Entry 2ZO3 (X-ray diffraction, 1.70 A resolution); this record covers chains L and H of the 3 polymer chains in the assembly.

# Chain L
Protein: Thrombin light chain
Source organism: Homo sapiens
Notes: EC 3.4.21.5
UniProtKB: P00734 (THRB_HUMAN); residues 1-14 here correspond to UniProt positions 336-349 (UniProt number = residue number + 335)
Sequence (36 residues; row label = number of the first residue in the row; a row labelled like 14A-14N holds insertion residues (14A, then the next letters in order)):
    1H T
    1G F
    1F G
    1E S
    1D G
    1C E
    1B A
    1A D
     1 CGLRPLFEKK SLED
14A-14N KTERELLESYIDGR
Not modelled in the structure: 1H, 1G, 1F, 1E, 1D, 1C, 14L-14N
UniProt features mapped onto this chain:
  - site: Arg14N (Cleavage)

# Chain H
Protein: Thrombin heavy chain
Source organism: Homo sapiens
Notes: EC 3.4.21.5
UniProtKB: P00734 (THRB_HUMAN); the construct lacks a stretch of the UniProt sequence and is renumbered around it, so the offset changes along the chain: 16-36 = UniProt 364-384; 37-60 = UniProt 386-409; 61-77 = UniProt 419-435; 78-97 = UniProt 437-456; 7 more segments
Sequence (259 residues; each row starts with the number of its first residue; note: 1 number in that range is skipped by the numbering (no residue carries it; nothing is unmodelled there); a row labelled like 60A-60I holds insertion residues (60A, then the next letters in order)):
    16 IVEGSDAEIG MSPWQVMLFR K
   36A S
    37 PQELLCGASL ISDRWVLTAA HCLL
60A-60I YPPWDKNFT
    61 ENDLLVRIGK HSRTRYE
   77A R
    78 NIEKISMLEK IYIHPRYNWR
   97A E
    98 NLDRDIALMK LKKPVAFSDY IHPVCLPDRE TA
129A-129C ASL
   130 LQAGYKGRVT GWGNLKETWT
149A-149E ANVGK
   150 GQPSVLQVVN LPIVERPVCK DSTRIRITDN MFCAG
  184A Y
   185 KP
186A-186D DEGK
   187 RGDACEGDSG GPFVMKSP
204A-204B FN
   205 NRWYQMGIVS WGE
   219 GCD
  221A R
   222 DGKYGFYTHV FRLKKWIQKV IDQFGE
Not modelled in the structure: 147-149, 149A-149E, 247
UniProt features mapped onto this chain:
  - region: Ala183 to Val200 (High affinity receptor-binding region which is also known as the TP508 peptide)
  - active site (Charge relay system): His57, Asp102, Ser195
  - glycosylation: Asn60G (N-linked (GlcNAc...) (complex) asparagine)
Disulfides: Cys42-Cys58, Cys168-Cys182, Cys191-Cys220
Small-molecule neighbours: 33U (beta-phenyl-D-phenylalanyl-N-(4-carbamimidoylbenzyl)-L-prolinamide): His57, Tyr60A, Trp60D, Glu97A, Asn98, Leu99, Ile174, Asp189, Ala190, Cys191, Glu192, Ser195, Val213, Ser214, Trp215, Gly216, Glu217, Gly219, Cys220, Gly226

# How chain L and chain H interact
Disulfides between the chains: Cys1(L)-Cys122(H)
Pairs across the interface (59; chain L residue first):
  Cys1(L) - Pro120(H)
  Cys1(L) - Val121(H)
  Cys1(L) - Cys122(H)  disulfide
  Cys1(L) - Arg206(H)  hydrogen bond (backbone-side chain)
  Asp1A(L) - His119(H)  salt bridge
  Asp1A(L) - Arg206(H)
  Ala1B(L) - Arg206(H)  hydrogen bond (backbone-side chain)
  Gly2(L) - Trp29(H)
  Gly2(L) - Pro120(H)  hydrogen bond (backbone-backbone)
  Gly2(L) - Cys122(H)
  Gly2(L) - Arg206(H)
  Gly2(L) - Trp207(H)  hydrogen bond (backbone-backbone)
  Leu3(L) - His119(H)  hydrogen bond (backbone-side chain)
  Leu3(L) - Asn205(H)
  Leu3(L) - Arg206(H)
  Arg4(L) - Gly25(H)
  Arg4(L) - Met26(H)  hydrogen bond (side chain-backbone)
  Arg4(L) - Pro28(H)
  Arg4(L) - Trp29(H)
  Arg4(L) - Arg137(H)
  Arg4(L) - Trp207(H)
  Pro5(L) - Ser115(H)
  Pro5(L) - Asp116(H)
  Pro5(L) - His119(H)
  Leu6(L) - Asp116(H)
  Phe7(L) - Glu23(H)
  Phe7(L) - Ile24(H)
  Phe7(L) - Gly25(H)
  Phe7(L) - Met26(H)  hydrophobic
  Glu8(L) - Lys202(H)  salt bridge
  Glu8(L) - Asn205(H)
  Glu8(L) - Trp207(H)  hydrogen bond
  Lys9(L) - His119(H)
  Asp14(L) - Glu23(H)
  Asp14(L) - Met26(H)
  Asp14(L) - Arg137(H)  salt bridge
  Asp14(L) - Trp207(H)
  Lys14A(L) - Glu23(H)  hydrogen bond (backbone-side chain)
  Thr14B(L) - Arg137(H)  hydrogen bond
  Thr14B(L) - Asn159(H)  hydrogen bond
  Glu14C(L) - Arg137(H)
  Glu14C(L) - Lys202(H)  salt bridge
  Glu14E(L) - Lys135(H)  salt bridge
  Glu14E(L) - Asn159(H)  hydrogen bond
  Glu14E(L) - Tyr184A(H)  hydrogen bond
  Glu14E(L) - Lys186D(H)  salt bridge
  Leu14F(L) - Lys135(H)
  Leu14F(L) - Gly136(H)
  Leu14F(L) - Asn159(H)
  Leu14F(L) - Trp207(H)  hydrophobic
  Ser14I(L) - Gly133(H)
  Ser14I(L) - Tyr134(H)
  Ser14I(L) - Lys135(H)  hydrogen bond (side chain-backbone)
  Tyr14J(L) - Tyr134(H)  hydrophobic
  Tyr14J(L) - Lys135(H)  hydrogen bond (side chain-backbone)
  Tyr14J(L) - Met201(H)
  Tyr14J(L) - Lys202(H)  hydrogen bond (side chain-backbone)
  Tyr14J(L) - Pro204(H)
  Ile14K(L) - Tyr134(H)  hydrogen bond (backbone-side chain)
Also at the interface, not in a pair above, chain L (21 interface residues in all): Leu14G
Also at the interface, not in a pair above, chain H (28 interface residues in all): Tyr117, Leu129C

# In short
21 residues of chain L face 28 of chain H across their interface; the contacts include 1 disulfide bond, 16
hydrogen bonds and 6 salt bridges. Polar pairs include Asp1A(L)-His119(H), Glu8(L)-Lys202(H) and
Glu14E(L)-Lys135(H). Chain H binds compound 33U.
Here chain L is Thrombin light chain and chain H is Thrombin heavy chain, both from Homo sapiens. Entry 2ZO3
(Bisphenylic Thrombin Inhibitors) was determined by X-ray diffraction together with 2ZC9, 2ZDA, 2ZFP, 2ZGX,
3DHK, 3DUX and 3F68 from the same study.
